8DWG - chains C and E of the 6 polymer chains in the assembly; structure by electron microscopy, 2.71 A resolution.

[Chain C]
Protein: Guanine nucleotide-binding protein G(I)/G(S)/G(T) subunit beta-1
Source organism: Homo sapiens
Reference sequence: P62873 (GBB1_HUMAN); numbering as in UniProt (aligned over 2-340)
Chain sequence (345 residues; row label = number of the first residue in the row; numbers below 1 keep their minus sign (Gly-4 is residue -4)):
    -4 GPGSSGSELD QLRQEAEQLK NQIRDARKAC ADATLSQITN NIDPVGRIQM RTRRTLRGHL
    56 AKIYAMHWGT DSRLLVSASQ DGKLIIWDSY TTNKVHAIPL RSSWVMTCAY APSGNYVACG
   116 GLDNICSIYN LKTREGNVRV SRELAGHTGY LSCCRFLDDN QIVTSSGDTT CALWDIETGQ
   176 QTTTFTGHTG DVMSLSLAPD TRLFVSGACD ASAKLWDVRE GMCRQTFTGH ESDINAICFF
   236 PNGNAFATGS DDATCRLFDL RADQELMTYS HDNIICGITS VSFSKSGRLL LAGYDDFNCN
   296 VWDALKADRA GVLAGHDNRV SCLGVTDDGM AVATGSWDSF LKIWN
Disordered / not traced: -4 to 2
Sequence notes: expression tag (-4 to 1)
Swiss-Prot annotation at these positions:
  - modified residue: Ser2 (N-acetylserine), His266 (Phosphohistidine)
  - natural variant: Leu30 (L30F: In MRD42; uncertain significance), Arg52 (R52G: In MRD42), Gly64 (G64V: In MRD42), Asp76 (D76E: In MRD42; D76G: In MRD42), Gly77 (G77S: In MRD42), Lys78 (K78R: In MRD42), Ile80 (I80N: In MRD42; I80T: In MRD42), His91 (H91R: In MRD42; uncertain significance), Ala92 (A92T: In MRD42), Pro94 (P94S: In MRD42), Leu95 (L95P: In MRD42), Arg96 (R96L: In MRD42), 5 further natural variant entries in UniProt

[Chain E]
Protein: scFv16
Source organism: Mus musculus
Notes: antibody fragment or engineered binder
Chain sequence (257 residues; each row starts with the number of its first residue; note: 3 numbers in that range are skipped by the numbering (no residue carries them; nothing is unmodelled there); a row labelled like 120A-120O holds insertion residues (120A, then the next letters in order)):
     1 DVQLVESGGG LVQPGGSRKL SCSASGFAFS SFGMHWVRQA PEKGLEWVAY ISSGSGTIYY
    61 ADTVKGRFTI SRDDPKNTLF LQMTSLRSED TAMYYCVRSI YYYGSSPFDF WGQGTTLTVS
120A-120O SGGGGSGGGGSGGGG
   124 SDIVMTQATS SVPVTPGESV SISCRSSKSL LHSNGNTYLY WFLQRPGQSP QLLIYRMSNL
   184 ASGVPDRFSG SGSGTAFTLT ISRLEAEDVG VYYCMQHLEY PLTFGAGTKL ELKAAALEVL
   244 FQ
Disordered / not traced: 1, 120A-120O, 236-245
Disulfide bonds: Cys147-Cys217

[How chain C and chain E interact]
Residue-residue contacts (8; chain C residue first):
  Asp66(C) - Tyr103(E)
  Arg68(C) - Tyr103(E)
  Leu69(C) - Tyr103(E)  hydrophobic
  Val90(C) - Tyr102(E)  hydrophobic
  Glu130(C) - Gly26(E)
  Glu130(C) - Phe27(E)
  Glu130(C) - Ala28(E)  hydrogen bond (backbone-backbone)
  Gly131(C) - Phe32(E)
Other interface residues (no listed pair), chain C (10 interface residues in all): Asp83, His91, Arg129, Asn132
Other interface residues (no listed pair), chain E (11 interface residues in all): Val2, Arg98, Ile100, Phe110, Ser185

[Summary]
10 residues of chain C face 11 of chain E across their interface, with 1 hydrogen bond. Its one hydrogen bond,
Glu130(C)-Ala28(E), is backbone to backbone.
Here chain C is Guanine nucleotide-binding protein G(I)/G(S)/G(T) subunit beta-1 (Homo sapiens) and chain E is
scFv16 (Mus musculus). Entry 8DWG (CryoEM structure of Gq-coupled MRGPRX1 with peptide ligand BAM8-22 and
positive allosteric modulator ML382) was determined by electron microscopy together with 8DWC and 8DWH from
the same study.
